Entry 7X49 (electron microscopy, 3.13 A resolution); this record covers chains A and B of the 6 polymer chains in the assembly.

Chain A:
Protein: Virion protein 1
From: Coxsackievirus B1
UniProtKB: W8GTF7 (W8GTF7_9ENTO); numbering as in UniProt (aligned over 1-278)
Sequence (278 residues; each row starts with the number of its first residue):
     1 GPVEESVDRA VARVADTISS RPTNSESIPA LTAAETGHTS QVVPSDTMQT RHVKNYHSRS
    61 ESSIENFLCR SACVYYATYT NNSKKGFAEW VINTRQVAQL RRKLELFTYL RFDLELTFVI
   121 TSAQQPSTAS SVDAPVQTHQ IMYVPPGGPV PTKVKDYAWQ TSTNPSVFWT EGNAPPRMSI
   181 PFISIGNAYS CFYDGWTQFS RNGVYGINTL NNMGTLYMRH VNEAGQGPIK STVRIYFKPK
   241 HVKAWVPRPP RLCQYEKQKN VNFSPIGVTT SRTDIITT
Unresolved in the structure: 1-11
Sequence notes: conflict K84 (Glu in W8GTF7)

Chain B:
Protein: VP2
From: Coxsackievirus B1
UniProtKB: A0A2S0RQC2 (A0A2S0RQC2_9ENTO); residues 1-263 here correspond to UniProt positions 70-332 (UniProt number = residue number + 69)
Sequence (263 residues; each row starts with the number of its first residue):
     1 SPSAEECGYS DRVRSITLGN STITTQECAN VVVGYGVWPE YLKDNEATAE DQPTQPDVAT
    61 CRFYTLESVQ WMKNSAGWWW KLPDALSQMG LFGQNMQYHY LGRTGYTIHV QCNASKFHQG
   121 CLLVVCVPEA EMGCSNLNNT PEFSELSGGD SARMFTDTQV GESNAKKVQT AVWNAGMGVG
   181 VGNLTIFPHQ WINLRTNNSA TLVMPYINSV PMDNMFRHNN LTLMIIPFVP LNYSEGSSPY
   241 VPITVTIAPM CAEYNGLRLA SNQ
Unresolved in the structure: 1-9, 262-263

Interface between chain A and chain B:
Pairs across the interface - 86 pairs, chain A then chain B:
  A34(A) with W191(B)
  E35(A) with A29(B); Q190(B); W191(B); N193(B); T196(B)
  T36(A) with A29(B); V32(B)
  G37(A) with H189(B)
  T108(A) with E129(B)
  Y109(A) with E129(B), hydrogen bond; I207(B), hydrophobic; N208(B); S209(B)
  N187(A) with S209(B), hydrogen bond (backbone-backbone); P211(B)
  A188(A) with S209(B)
  F192(A) with E129(B); E131(B)
  Y193(A) with E129(B); E131(B), hydrogen bond (backbone-side chain); R217(B), hydrogen bond (side chain-backbone); H218(B)
  D194(A) with K81(B), salt bridge; E129(B), hydrogen bond (backbone-side chain); A130(B); H218(B); N219(B), hydrogen bond (backbone-backbone)
  G195(A) with R217(B)
  W196(A) with F143(B), hydrophobic; L146(B), hydrophobic; R217(B), hydrogen bond (backbone-backbone)
  T197(A) with R217(B), hydrogen bond (backbone-side chain)
  Q198(A) with R217(B)
  F199(A) with N214(B); R217(B)
  R201(A) with F143(B); F216(B), hydrogen bond (side chain-backbone)
  Y205(A) with E131(B); M132(B); T140(B); L146(B)
  G206(A) with E131(B)
  I207(A) with E131(B)
  V246(A) with Y35(B); P128(B), hydrophobic; I207(B), hydrophobic
  P247(A) with I186(B), hydrophobic; F187(B)
  R248(A) with P128(B), hydrogen bond (side chain-backbone); E129(B), hydrogen bond (side chain-backbone); I186(B)
  P249(A) with N183(B); I186(B); F187(B)
  P250(A) with V179(B)
  R251(A) with M177(B); G178(B)
  L252(A) with N174(B); G178(B), hydrogen bond (backbone-backbone); V179(B)
  C253(A) with N174(B); G178(B), hydrogen bond (backbone-backbone)
  E256(A) with L137(B)
  K257(A) with L137(B); N138(B), hydrogen bond
  N260(A) with N139(B); T140(B)
  V261(A) with E131(B); M177(B)
  N262(A) with G133(B); C134(B), hydrogen bond (side chain-backbone); N136(B); L137(B), hydrogen bond (side chain-backbone); N139(B), hydrogen bond (side chain-backbone)
  F263(A) with L137(B); N174(B); G176(B); M177(B); G178(B)
  P265(A) with Q159(B); Q169(B); A171(B), hydrophobic; N174(B)
  I266(A) with W173(B), hydrogen bond (backbone-side chain); N174(B), hydrogen bond (backbone-side chain)
Interface residues without a listed pair, chain A (41 interface residues in all): G186, G203, S264, G267, V268
Interface residues without a listed pair, chain B (52 interface residues in all): N30, D84, Y100, V127, G180, N197, V210, T222

In short:
41 residues of chain A face 52 of chain B across their interface, with 19 hydrogen bonds and 1 salt bridge.
Polar contacts include D194(A)-K81(B), Y109(A)-E129(B) and Y193(A)-E131(B).
Chain A is Virion protein 1 and chain B is VP2, both from Coxsackievirus B1; the structure, Cryo-EM structure
of Coxsackievirus B1 mature virion in complex with nAb 8A10 (classified from CVB1 mature ..., was determined
by electron microscopy together with 7X2G, 7X2I, 7X2O, 7X2T, 7X2W, 7X35 and 7 further entries from the same
study.
